PDB entry 1R0L | X-ray diffraction, 2.70 A resolution | chains A and B

Chain A (and B):
Protein: 1-deoxy-D-xylulose 5-phosphate reductoisomerase
Organism: Zymomonas mobilis
Notes: EC 1.1.1.267; chain B of this document is another copy of the same molecule, construct and numbering; everything in this record applies to it too
UniProt: Q9X5F2 (DXR_ZYMMO); residue numbers follow UniProt; this construct covers 1-388
Chain sequence (388 residues; each row starts with the number of its first residue):
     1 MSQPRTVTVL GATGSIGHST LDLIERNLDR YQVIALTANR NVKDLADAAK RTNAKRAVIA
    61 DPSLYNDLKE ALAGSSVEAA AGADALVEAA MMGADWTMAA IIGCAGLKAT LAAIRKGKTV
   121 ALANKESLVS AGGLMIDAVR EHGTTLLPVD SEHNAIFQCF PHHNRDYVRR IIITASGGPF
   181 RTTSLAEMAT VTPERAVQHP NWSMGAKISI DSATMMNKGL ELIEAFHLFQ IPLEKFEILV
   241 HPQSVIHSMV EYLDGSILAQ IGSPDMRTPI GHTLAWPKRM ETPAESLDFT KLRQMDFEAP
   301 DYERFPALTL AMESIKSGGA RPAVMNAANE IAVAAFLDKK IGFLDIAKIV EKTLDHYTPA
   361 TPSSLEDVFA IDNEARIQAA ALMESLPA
Unresolved in the structure: 1-2, 199-204, 387-388 (chain B: 1-2, 201-205, 387-388)
Ligand contacts: NADPH (NDP; NADPH dihydro-nicotinamide-adenine-dinucleotide phosphate): G11, A12, T13, G14, S15, T37, A38, N39, R40, N41, A60, L86, A100, I101, I102, A105
Swiss-Prot annotation at these positions:
  - binding site (NADPH): T13, G14, S15, I16, R40, N41, N124, E126, G205
  - binding site (1-deoxy-D-xylulose 5-phosphate): K125, S151, E152, S176, H199, S212, N217, K218, E221
  - binding site (Mn(2+)): D150, E152, E221

Chain A / chain B interface:
Residue-residue contacts - 82 pairs, chain A then chain B:
  Q158(A) with S256(B), hydrogen bond; L258(B)
  Y167(A) with K278(B); R279(B)
  R169(A) with E281(B), salt bridge; S286(B), hydrogen bond
  R170(A) with L287(B), hydrogen bond (side chain-backbone)
  L239(A) with F289(B), hydrophobic
  M249(A) with F289(B), hydrophobic
  E251(A) with S286(B), hydrogen bond
  Y252(A) with R279(B)
  L253(A) with M280(B); E281(B); T282(B)
  D254(A) with T268(B), hydrogen bond (backbone-side chain); R279(B), salt bridge; M280(B), hydrogen bond (backbone-backbone); T282(B), hydrogen bond (backbone-side chain); A284(B)
  S256(A) with Q158(B), hydrogen bond; Q260(B), hydrogen bond; I261(B); T268(B); R279(B)
  I257(A) with A259(B); Q260(B); I261(B), hydrogen bond (backbone-backbone); L287(B), hydrophobic; F289(B), hydrophobic
  L258(A) with Q158(B); A259(B)
  A259(A) with I257(B); L258(B); A259(B), hydrogen bond (backbone-backbone); I261(B), hydrophobic
  Q260(A) with S256(B), hydrogen bond; I257(B)
  I261(A) with I257(B), hydrogen bond (backbone-backbone)
  T268(A) with D254(B), hydrogen bond (side chain-backbone); G255(B); S256(B)
  H272(A) with D254(B)
  K278(A) with Y167(B)
  R279(A) with Y167(B); Y252(B); D254(B), salt bridge; S256(B), hydrogen bond
  M280(A) with L253(B); D254(B), hydrogen bond (backbone-backbone)
  E281(A) with R169(B), salt bridge; L253(B)
  T282(A) with R169(B), hydrogen bond (backbone-side chain); L253(B), hydrogen bond (backbone-backbone); D254(B), hydrogen bond (side chain-backbone)
  A284(A) with R169(B); D254(B)
  S286(A) with R169(B); R170(B); E251(B), hydrogen bond
  L287(A) with R170(B), hydrogen bond (backbone-side chain)
  F289(A) with I172(B), hydrophobic; L239(B), hydrophobic; M249(B), hydrophobic; I257(B), hydrophobic; F297(B)
  T290(A) with A299(B)
  R293(A) with M295(B); D296(B); F297(B), hydrogen bond (backbone-backbone); E298(B)
  Q294(A) with Q294(B), hydrogen bond; M295(B); D296(B), hydrogen bond
  M295(A) with R293(B); Q294(B); M295(B), hydrogen bond (backbone-backbone); F297(B), hydrophobic
  D296(A) with R293(B); Q294(B), hydrogen bond
  F297(A) with F289(B); R293(B), hydrogen bond (backbone-backbone); M295(B), hydrophobic
Other interface residues (no listed pair), chain A (39 interface residues in all): C159, I172, G255, G262, G271, A299
Other interface residues (no listed pair), chain B (40 interface residues in all): C159, I246, G262, H272, T290

In short:
The interface between chain A and chain B involves 39 residues on one side and 40 on the other; the contacts
include 27 hydrogen bonds and 4 salt bridges. Polar pairs include R169(A)-E281(B), D254(A)-R279(B) and
Q158(A)-S256(B). Chain A binds NADPH.
Chain A and chain B are both 1-deoxy-D-xylulose 5-phosphate reductoisomerase (Zymomonas mobilis); the
structure, 1-deoxy-D-xylulose 5-phosphate reductoisomerase from zymomonas mobilis in complex with NADPH, was
determined by X-ray diffraction (same publication as 1R0K).
